Entry 3PFC (X-ray diffraction, 1.75 A resolution); this record covers chain A.

# Chain A
Protein: Cinnamoyl esterase
Organism: Lactobacillus johnsonii
Notes: EC 3.1.1.-
UniProt: D3YEX6 (D3YEX6_LACJO); numbering as in UniProt (aligned over 1-249)
Chain sequence (270 residues; row label = number of the first residue in the row; numbers below 1 keep their minus sign (Met-20 is residue -20)):
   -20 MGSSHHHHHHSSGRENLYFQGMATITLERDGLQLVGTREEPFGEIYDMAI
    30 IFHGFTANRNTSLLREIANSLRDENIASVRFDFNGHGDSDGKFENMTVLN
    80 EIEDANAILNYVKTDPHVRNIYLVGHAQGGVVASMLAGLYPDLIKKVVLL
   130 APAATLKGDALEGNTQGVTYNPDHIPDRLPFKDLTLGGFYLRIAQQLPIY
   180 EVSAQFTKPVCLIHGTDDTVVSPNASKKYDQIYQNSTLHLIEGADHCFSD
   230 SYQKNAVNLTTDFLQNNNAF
Not modelled in the structure: -20 to -6, 245-249
Construct notes: expression tag (-20 to 0); engineered mutation Ala106 (Ser in D3YEX6)
Metal / ion sites: Na+ near Thr198 (its only coordinating residue here)
Ligand contacts: ferulic acid (FER; 3-(4-hydroxy-3-methoxyphenyl)-2-propenoic acid): Gly33, Phe34, Ala106, Gln107, Ala132, Leu135, Asp138, Thr144, Gln145, Tyr169, Val199, Val200, His225
From the paper describing this entry:
  - mutagenesis - H32A: decreased catalytic activity
  - mutagenesis - D61A: abolished catalytic activity

# Summary
Chain A binds ferulic acid. The paper reports that H32A reduces catalytic activity; D61A abolishes catalytic
activity.
Chain A is Cinnamoyl esterase (Lactobacillus johnsonii); the structure, Crystal structure of the Lactobacillus
johnsonii cinnamoyl esterase LJ0536 S106A mutant in complex with ferulic acid, was determined by X-ray
diffraction, deposited together with 3PF8, 3PF9, 3PFB, 3QM1 and 3S2Z.
